Entry 7XZY (electron microscopy, 3.97 A resolution); this record covers chains E and I of the 10 polymer chains in the assembly.

# Chain E
Molecule: Histone H3.1
Source organism: Homo sapiens
UniProtKB: P68431 (H31_HUMAN); residues 1-135 here correspond to UniProt positions 2-136 (UniProt number = residue number + 1)
Chain sequence (139 residues; numbered -3 to 135; the number before each row is that of its first residue; numbers below 1 keep their minus sign (Gly-3 is residue -3)):
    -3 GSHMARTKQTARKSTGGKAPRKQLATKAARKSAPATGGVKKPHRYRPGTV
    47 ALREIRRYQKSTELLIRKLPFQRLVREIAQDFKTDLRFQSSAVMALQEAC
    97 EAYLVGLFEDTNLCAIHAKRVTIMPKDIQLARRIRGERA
Unresolved in the structure: -3 to 36, 135
Sequence notes: expression tag (-3 to 0)
Swiss-Prot annotation at these positions:
  - modified residue: Arg2 (Asymmetric dimethylarginine), Thr3 (Phosphothreonine), Lys4 (Allysine), Gln5 (5-glutamyl dopamine), Thr6 (Phosphothreonine), Arg8 (Citrulline), Lys9 (N6,N6,N6-trimethyllysine), Ser10 (ADP-ribosylserine), Thr11 (Phosphothreonine), Lys14 (N6-(2-hydroxyisobutyryl)lysine), Arg17 (Asymmetric dimethylarginine), Lys18 (N6-(2-hydroxyisobutyryl)lysine), Lys23 (N6-(2-hydroxyisobutyryl)lysine), Arg26 (Citrulline), Lys27 (N6,N6,N6-trimethyllysine), Ser28 (ADP-ribosylserine), Lys36 (N6,N6,N6-trimethyllysine), Lys37 (N6-methyllysine), Tyr41 (Phosphotyrosine), Lys56 (N6,N6,N6-trimethyllysine) and 8 more in UniProt
  - lipidation: Lys18 (N6-decanoyllysine)

# Chain I
Molecule: 193-nt DNA strand
Sequence (193 nucleotides; each row starts with the number of its first residue):
     1 ATCGGACCCTATCGCGAGCCAGGCCTGAGAATCCGGTGCCGAGGCCGCTC
    51 AATTGGTCGTAGACAGCTCTAGCACCGCTTAAACGCACGTACGCGCTGTC
   101 CCCCGCGTTTTAACCGCCAAGGGGATTACTCCCTAGTCTCCAGGCACGTG
   151 TCAGATATAGGGCATGTCCGGGCATGTCCCGAAATTCATAGAT
Unresolved in the structure: 1-14, 180-193

# Chain E / chain I interface
Contacting residue pairs (16; chain E residue first):
  Arg40(E) with DC104(I), hydrogen bond to the base; DG105(I), hydrogen bond to the sugar; DC106(I), sugar contact
  Tyr41(E) with DG29(I), phosphate contact; DC106(I), phosphate contact
  Gly44(E) with DG105(I), phosphate contact
  Val46(E) with DG105(I), hydrogen bond to the phosphate; DC106(I), phosphate contact
  Ala47(E) with DG105(I), hydrogen bond to the phosphate
  Arg49(E) with DA30(I), salt bridge to the phosphate
  Glu50(E) with DG105(I), phosphate contact
  Lys64(E) with DC114(I), phosphate contact
  Leu65(E) with DA113(I), phosphate contact; DC114(I), phosphate contact
  Pro66(E) with DA113(I), phosphate contact
  Arg69(E) with DA113(I), salt bridge to the phosphate
Interface residues without a listed pair, chain E (14 interface residues in all): Thr45, Arg63, Lys115
Interface residues without a listed pair, chain I (8 interface residues in all): DC94

# In short
14 residues of chain E face 8 of chain I across their interface; the contacts include 4 hydrogen bonds and 2
salt bridges. Polar pairs include Arg40(E)-DC104(I), Arg40(E)-DG105(I) and Val46(E)-DG105(I).
Chain E is Histone H3.1 (Homo sapiens) and chain I is a 193-nt DNA strand; the structure, Cryo-EM structure of
the nucleosome containing 193 base-pair DNA with a p53 target sequence, was determined by electron microscopy,
deposited together with 7Y00.
